Entry 9MH1 (electron microscopy, 2.10 A resolution); this record covers chains A and B of the 18 polymer chains in the assembly.

# Chain A
Molecule: Photosystem I P700 chlorophyll a apoprotein A1
Organism: Dunaliella tertiolecta
Notes: EC 1.97.1.12
Sequence (751 residues; each row starts with the number of its first residue):
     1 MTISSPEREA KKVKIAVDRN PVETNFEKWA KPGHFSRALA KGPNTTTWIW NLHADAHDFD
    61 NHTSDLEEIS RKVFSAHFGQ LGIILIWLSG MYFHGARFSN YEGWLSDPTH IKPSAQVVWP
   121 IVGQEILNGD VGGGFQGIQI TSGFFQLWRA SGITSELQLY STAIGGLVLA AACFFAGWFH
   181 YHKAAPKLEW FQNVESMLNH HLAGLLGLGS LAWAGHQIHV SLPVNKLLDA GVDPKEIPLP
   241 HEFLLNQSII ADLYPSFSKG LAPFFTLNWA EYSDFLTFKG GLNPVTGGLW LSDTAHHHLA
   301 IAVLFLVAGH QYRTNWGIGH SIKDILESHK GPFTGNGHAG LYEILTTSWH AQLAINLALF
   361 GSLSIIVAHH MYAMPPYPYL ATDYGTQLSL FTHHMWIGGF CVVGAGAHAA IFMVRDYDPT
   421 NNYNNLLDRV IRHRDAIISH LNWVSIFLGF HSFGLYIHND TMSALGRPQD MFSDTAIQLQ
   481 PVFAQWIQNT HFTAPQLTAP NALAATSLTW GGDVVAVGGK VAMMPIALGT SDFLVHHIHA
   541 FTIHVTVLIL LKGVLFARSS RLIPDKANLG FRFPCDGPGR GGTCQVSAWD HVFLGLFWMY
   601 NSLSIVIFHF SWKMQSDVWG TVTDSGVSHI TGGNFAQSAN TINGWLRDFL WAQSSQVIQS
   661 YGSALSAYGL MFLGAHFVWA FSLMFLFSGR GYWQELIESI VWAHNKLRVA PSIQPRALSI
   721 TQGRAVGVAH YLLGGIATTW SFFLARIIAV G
Unresolved in the structure: 1-11
Bound ions: chlorophyll a Mg (30 sites), coordinated by H53, H57, H77, Q80, Q116, Q124, H180, H182, H200, H219, H296, H297, H298, H310, H320, H329 and 14 more; 4Fe-4S cluster Fe: C575, C584 (shared with C560(B), C569(B) of chain B); chlorophyll a isomer Mg near H676 (its only coordinating residue here)
Residues lining bound ligands:
  - beta-carotene (BCR), molecule 1: I83, I86, W87
  - beta-carotene (BCR), molecule 2: I84, W87, L88, G204, L205, L208, G209
  - beta-carotene (BCR), molecule 3: L85, T162, G165, G166, L169, L208, L211, A212
  - beta-carotene (BCR), molecule 4: W119, P120, I121
  - beta-carotene (BCR), molecule 5: L211, L261, F264, L299, V303, L306, V307, H310, I318
  - beta-carotene (BCR), molecule 6: F264, W269, V303
  - beta-carotene (BCR), molecule 7: L341, L345, A351, A354, I355, A409, F412
  - beta-carotene (BCR), molecule 8: A354, A358, S362, V402, A405, G406, A409, V547, L550, L551, V554
  - beta-carotene (BCR), molecule 9: M671, G674, A675, F677, V678, L733, I736, A737, W740
  - beta-carotene (BCR), molecule 10: W693, L696, I697
  - chlorophyll a isomer (CL0): F453, Y456, V535, I538, F541, T542, Y600, N601, S604, I605, F608, I642, W645, L646, L650, S654, I658, F672, H676, W679, Y731, G734, G735, T738, T739, F742
  - chlorophyll a (CLA), molecule 1: V13, K14, I15, W190, N193, S196, H200, T314, N315, W316
  - chlorophyll a (CLA), molecule 2: I15, V17, F74, F78, A172, F175, A176, F179, H180, A184, P186, W190
  - chlorophyll a (CLA), molecule 3: V22, E23, T24, N25, F26, E27, K28, W29, H34, K72, S75, G79, F174, G177, W178, Y181, H182
  - chlorophyll a (CLA), molecule 4: W29, P32, I49, W50, L52, H53
  - chlorophyll a (CLA), molecule 5: W29, P32, H34, F35, L52, H53, A56, H57, F59, H62, A76, G79, Q80, I83
  - chlorophyll a (CLA), molecule 6: T46, I49, W50, I697, I700, V701, H704, V709, P711, I713, P715, R716, L718
  - chlorophyll a (CLA), molecule 7: W50, F677, V678, F681, F685, L718, Q722, A725, V726, A729, H730, L733
  - chlorophyll a (CLA), molecule 8: H53, A54, A56, H57, D58, H350, L353, L357, F400, C401, V403, G404, A407, H408, I411, R415, F571, R572, W589, L596, L733
  - chlorophyll a (CLA), molecule 9: H57, F59, V73, A76, H77, Q80, L81, I84, L85, L88, W349, H350, Q352, L353, N356, L357, F360
  - chlorophyll a (CLA), molecule 10: H57, Q80, I83, I84, W87, F360, I397, F400, C401
  - chlorophyll a (CLA), molecule 11: L66, S70, H77, L188, F191, Q192, V194, M197, L198, H201, L202, L205, I322, L326, Y342, L345, T346, T347, S348, W349, Q352, I355, N356, L359, F360
  - chlorophyll a (CLA), molecule 12: F74, H77, F78, L81, L169, C173, W190, F191, N193, S196, M197, H200, H201, G204, L205
  - chlorophyll a (CLA), molecule 13: I83, Q116, V117, V118, W119, I121, V122, Q124, L127, I138, A667, L670, M671
  - chlorophyll a (CLA), molecule 14: I86, W87, S89, G90, M91, F93, H94, F98, Q116, V117, W119, L167
  - chlorophyll a (CLA), molecule 15: W87, M91, T141, S142, F144, S389, L390, T392, H393, W396, I397, F400, M671, I736, T739, W740, L744
  - chlorophyll a (CLA), molecule 16: W87, L88, S142, G143, F144, L147, L205, L206, F360, L363, S364, V367, M371, Y377, L390, H393, H394, I397
  - chlorophyll a (CLA), molecule 17: M91, H94, A115, Q116, I138, Q139, I140, T141, S142, A667, Y668, W740, L744
  - chlorophyll a (CLA), molecule 18: Y92, S151, G152, I153, T154, Q158, S161, T162, G209, A212, W213, G215, H216, H219, V220, P240, H241, L244
  - chlorophyll a (CLA), molecule 19: L147, A150, L205, L206, G209, S210, W213, Q217, T294, H297, H298, I301, F305, L363, I366, V367, H370, M371, P376, Y377
  - chlorophyll a (CLA), molecule 20: L157, Q158, S161, L239, H241, L244, L245
  - chlorophyll a (CLA), molecule 21: V168, A171, A172, F175
  - chlorophyll a (CLA), molecule 22: L198, L202, L206, L304, F305, V307, A308, Q311, Y312, I322, I325, L326, L359, L427, V430, V554, L555
  - chlorophyll a (CLA), molecule 23: N199, H200, A203, G204, L208, L306, G309, H310, Q311, Y312, T314, W316, I318
  - chlorophyll a (CLA), molecule 24: L211, A212, G215, I218, H219, L244, L245, Q247, F257, G260, L261, Y272, F275, L276, L299
  - chlorophyll a (CLA), molecule 25: F264, W269, A270, Y272, S273, L276, T277, F278, H296, L299, A300, V303, L304, V307, N501
  - chlorophyll a (CLA), molecule 26: F264, F265, L267
  - chlorophyll a (CLA), molecule 27: T277, F278, G280, G281, L289, D293, T294, H296, H297, A300, I301, L304, H370, M371, M374, P376, T506
  - chlorophyll a (CLA), molecule 28: F278, L497, T498, A499, P500, N501, A502
  - chlorophyll a (CLA), molecule 29: L304, L359, L363, I366, H369, H370, Y372, A373, M374, T506, S507, T509, W510
  - chlorophyll a (CLA), molecule 30: V307, H310, Q311, R313, I318, G319, H320
  - chlorophyll a (CLA), molecule 31: V307, Q311, H320, I325, S328, H329
  - chlorophyll a (CLA), molecule 32: S328, H329, K330, G331, P332, F333
  - chlorophyll a (CLA), molecule 33: F333, T334, L426, R429, V430, H433, I437, H440, L551
  - chlorophyll a (CLA), molecule 34: I365, I366, H369, M395, V402, I543, T546, V547, L550, M599, S602, L603
  - chlorophyll a (CLA), molecule 35: H369, Y372, F391, F483, A484, I487, Q488, W510, I526, L528, H536, H539, I543, V606, H609, F610, K613, M614
  - chlorophyll a (CLA), molecule 36: A436, H440, W443
  - chlorophyll a (CLA), molecule 37: I437, H440, L441, W443, V444, A540, I543, H544, V547, L551
  - chlorophyll a (CLA), molecule 38: S439, N442, W443, I446
  - chlorophyll a (CLA), molecule 39: N442, S445, I446, G449, F450, F453, G454, I457, F541, V545, L548, I549, L594, F597, W598
  - chlorophyll a (CLA), molecule 40: W443, I446, F447, F450, H451
  - chlorophyll a (CLA), molecule 41: V444, F447, L448, Q480, P481, V482, F483, A484, F533, H536, H537, A540, H544
  - chlorophyll a (CLA), molecule 42: F450, H451, G454, L455, I457, H458, T461, M462, L465, R467, D470, F472
  - chlorophyll a (CLA), molecule 43: F453, I457, D460, F541, F597, W598, Y600, N601, I642, L646, W679, Y731
  - chlorophyll a (CLA), molecule 44: T461, A464, L465
  - chlorophyll a (CLA), molecule 45: W486, I487, T490, H491, A494, P495, T498, A499, T506, W510
  - chlorophyll a (CLA), molecule 46: L646, L650, W651, W679
  - chlorophyll a (CLA), molecule 47: L670, M671, L673, G674, H676, F677, W679, A680, L683
  - chlorophyll a (CLA), molecule 48: F677, A680, F681, L683, M684, F687, Y692, W693, L696
  - chlorophyll a (CLA), molecule 49: I700, A703, H704, L707, V709
  - chlorophyll a (CLA), molecule 50: W702, A703, K706, L707
  - chlorophyll a / 1,2-dipalmitoyl-phosphatidyl-glycerole: I325, L326, H329, G331, P332, F333, T334, H338, L341, L345, L426, L427, V430
  - dodecyl-alpha-D-maltoside (LMU): E102, S155, E156, L157, Y160, S161, I164, G165
  - phylloquinone (PQN): W50, M684, F685, F687, S688, G689, W693, I697, R716, A717, L718, S719, G723
  - 4Fe-4S cluster (SF4): C575, G577, P578, C584, I720, R724

# Chain B
Molecule: Photosystem I P700 chlorophyll a apoprotein A2
Organism: Dunaliella tertiolecta
Notes: EC 1.97.1.12
Sequence (735 residues; numbered 1 to 735; the number before each row is that of its first residue):
     1 MATKLFPKFS QGLAQDPSTR RIWYGLATAH DFESHDGMTE ENLYQKIFAS HFGQLAIIFL
    61 WTSGNLFHVA WQGNFEQWVT DPIHVRPIAH AIWDPHFGQP AVEAFTRGGA SGPVNIATSG
   121 VYQWWYTIGL RSNQELYVSS VFLALVSAVF LFAGWLHLQP NFQPSLSWFK DAESRLNHHL
   181 SGLFGVSSLA WTGHLVHVAI PESRGQHVGW DNFLSVLPHP QGLTPFWSGN WAAYAQNPDT
   241 ASHAFGTADG SGTAILTFLG GFHPQTQSLW LSDMAHHHLA IAVLFIVAGH MYRTNFGIGH
   301 RLEAILEAHT PPAGGLGAGH KGLFHTVNNS LHFQLGLALA SVGTITSLVA QHMYSLPPYA
   361 YLAVDFTTQA SLYTHHQYIA GFIMCGAFAH GAIFFIRDYD PEQNKGNVLA RVLDHKEAII
   421 SHLSWVSLFL GFHTLGLYVH NDVVQAFGTP EKQILIEPVF AQWIQAAQGK SLYGFDLLLA
   481 SSSSSAYSAG QSLWLPGWLE AINNNQNSLF LTIGPGDFLV HHAIALGLHT TTLILVKGAL
   541 DARGSKLMPD KKDFGYSFPC DGPGRGGTCD ISAYDAFYLA VFWMLNTIGW VTFYWHWKHL
   601 TLWQGNVSQF DESSTYLMGW LRDYLWLNSS QLINGYNPFG MNSLSVWAWT FLFGHLVYAT
   661 GFMFLISWRG YWQELIETLV WAHEKTPLAN LVYWKDKPVA LSIVQARLVG LAHFSVGYIF
   721 TYAAFLIAST SGRFG
Unresolved in the structure: 1
Bound ions: chlorophyll a Mg (26 sites), coordinated by H30, Q54, H68, H90, D94, H96, H157, H178, H179, H277, H278, H300, H309, H320, H352, H390 and 10 more; 4Fe-4S cluster Fe: C560, C569 (shared with C575(A), C584(A) of chain A)
Residues lining bound ligands:
  - beta-carotene (BCR), molecule 1: F6, I22, L26, V692
  - beta-carotene (BCR), molecule 2: A49, G53, I57, L60, F67, S140, V141, A144, S147, A148, L151, G154, W155, L158
  - beta-carotene (BCR), molecule 3: L55, I58, F59, W61, F150, G182, L183, V186, S187
  - beta-carotene (BCR), molecule 4: F59, L66, W124, W125, I128, L130, S139, F142, L143, W191, F213
  - beta-carotene (BCR), molecule 5: L189, L223, F226, L279, V283, I286, V287, H290, I298
  - beta-carotene (BCR), molecule 6: F333, G336, L337, A340, T344, M384, A387, F388, G391, F394, F395, L409, A539
  - beta-carotene (BCR), molecule 7: F388, L409, V412, V536, L540
  - beta-carotene (BCR), molecule 8: F429, H433, L437, I454, I456, F518, H522
  - beta-carotene (BCR), molecule 9: L435, G436, V439
  - beta-carotene (BCR), molecule 10: V646, W649, T650, F653, L675, I676, L679, F720
  - beta-carotene (BCR), molecule 11: P687, L688, A689
  - chlorophyll b (CHL): W210, F213, L214
  - chlorophyll b / chlorophyll a: L478, S485, A486, A489, G490, L493, W494
  - chlorophyll a isomer (CL0): L621, L625, W626
  - chlorophyll a (CLA), molecule 1: F6, K8, F9, G25, L26, A29, H30, F32, H35, K46, S50, G53, Q54, I57
  - chlorophyll a (CLA), molecule 2: T19, I22, W23, I676, L679, V680, H683, V692, Y693, W694, K695, D696, P698, V699, L701
  - chlorophyll a (CLA), molecule 3: W23, F653, L656, V657, T660, M663, F664, L701, V709, A712, H713, V716
  - chlorophyll a (CLA), molecule 4: L26, A27, T28, A29, H30, D31, H332, L335, L339, F382, I383, G386, A389, H390, I393, R397, Y556, Y574, F577, V716, F720
  - chlorophyll a (CLA), molecule 5: H30, F32, E33, Y44, I47, S50, H51, Q54, L55, I58, F169, R175, H179, L183, L331, H332, Q334, L335, A338, L339, V342
  - chlorophyll a (CLA), molecule 6: H30, Q54, I57, I58, W61, I379, F382, I383
  - chlorophyll a (CLA), molecule 7: F48, F52, I128, G129, L130, E135, S139, F142, V149, F150, A153, L156, H157, F162, P164, W168, S187, A190, W191, G193, H194, H197, V198, V208, G209, W210, F213
  - chlorophyll a (CLA), molecule 8: F48, H51, F52, L55, W124, F150, W168, F169, D171, S174, R175, H178, H179, G182, L183, F184, I345, Y359
  - chlorophyll a (CLA), molecule 9: I57, L60, W61, S63, G64, F67, H68, W71, Q72, H90, A91, W93
  - chlorophyll a (CLA), molecule 10: I57, W61, N65, H68, V69, A89, H90, N115, I116, A117, T118, S119, V121, V646, W647, F720
  - chlorophyll a (CLA), molecule 11: F59, W61, T62, S119, G120, V121, W124, S187, A190, V342, I345, T346, V349, M353, Y359, L372, H375, H376, I379, I383
  - chlorophyll a (CLA), molecule 12: W61, N65, T118, S119, V121, S371, L372, T374, H375, Y378, I379, F382, W647, I719, F720, Y722, A723, L726, I727
  - chlorophyll a (CLA), molecule 13: H90, A91, I92, W93, D94, P95, H96, F97, F105, N115, S645, V646, W649
  - chlorophyll a (CLA), molecule 14: W124, T127, I128, L183, F184, S187, S188, W191, M274, H277, H278, I281, F285, I345, L348, V349, H352, M353, P358, Y359
  - chlorophyll a (CLA), molecule 15: W168, D171, S174, H178, T294, N295, F296
  - chlorophyll a (CLA), molecule 16: A172, R175, L176, H179, F184, L302, L306, F324, V327, N328, L337, A338, S341, V342, I345
  - chlorophyll a (CLA), molecule 17: L176, L180, F184, L284, F285, A288, M291, Y292, L302, I305, L306
  - chlorophyll a (CLA), molecule 18: N177, H178, S181, G182, V186, I286, G289, H290, Y292, T294, F296, I298, G299
  - chlorophyll a (CLA), molecule 19: L189, A190, T192, G193, V196, H197, F213, L214, V216, L217, P218, H219, G222, L223, F226, W227, Y234, I255, L256, L279
  - chlorophyll a (CLA), molecule 20: F226, W231, A232, Y234, A235, L256, T257, F258, H276, L279, A280, V283, V287, L493
  - chlorophyll a (CLA), molecule 21: T257, F258, G260, G261, L269, D273, M274, H276, H277, A280, I281, L284, H352, L356, W494, W498
  - chlorophyll a (CLA), molecule 22: V287, H300, A304, I305, A308, H309
  - chlorophyll a (CLA), molecule 23: V287, A288, H290, M291, I298, G299, H300
  - chlorophyll a (CLA), molecule 24: I305, L306, H309, L316, H320, L323, V327, F333, V408, L409, V412
  - chlorophyll a (CLA), molecule 25: A308, H309, T310, P311, P312, G315, L316
  - chlorophyll a (CLA), molecule 26: G315, L316, G317, V408, R411, V412, D414, H415, A418, I419, H422
  - chlorophyll a (CLA), molecule 27: L337, A340, S341, T344, I345, L348, Q351, H352, Y354, S355, L356, L509, F510
  - chlorophyll a (CLA), molecule 28: T344, S347, L348, Q351, Q377, G381, M384, F388, L528, T531, T532, L535, M584, I588
  - chlorophyll a (CLA), molecule 29: Q351, Y354, Y373, Q377, F460, A461, I464, Q465, F510, L511, I513, H521, I524, L528, V591, Y594, W595, K598, H599
  - chlorophyll a (CLA), molecule 30: A418, H422, W425
  - chlorophyll a (CLA), molecule 31: I419, H422, L423, W425, V426, A525, L528, H529, T532
  - chlorophyll a (CLA), molecule 32: S421, H422, S424, W425, L428, F432
  - chlorophyll a (CLA), molecule 33: S424, S427, L428, G431, F432, L435, L526, T530, L533, I534, L579, F582, W583
  - chlorophyll a (CLA), molecule 34: W425, V426, F429, L430, I456, E457, P458, V459, F460, A461, F518, H521, H522, A525, H529
  - chlorophyll a (CLA), molecule 35: W425, L428, F429, F432, H433
  - chlorophyll a (CLA), molecule 36: H433, G436, L437, V439, H440, V443, F447, K452, I454
  - chlorophyll a (CLA), molecule 37: T434, L435, Y438, V520, A523, N586, G589, W590, F593, L617, W620, L625, S629, I633, F651, G654, H655, Y658, Y718, T721, Y722, F725
  - chlorophyll a (CLA), molecule 38: L435, V439, D442, L526, F582, W583, N586, W590, L617, L621, L625, Y658, F714, Y718
  - chlorophyll a (CLA), molecule 39: V459, F460, W463
  - chlorophyll a (CLA), molecule 40: W463, I464, A467, Q468, L478, L479, A486, W494, L495, W498, F510
  - chlorophyll a (CLA), molecule 41: W649, L652, F653, H655, L656, Y658, A659, F662
  - chlorophyll a (CLA), molecule 42: A659, F662, M663, I666, Y671, W672, L675
  - chlorophyll a (CLA), molecule 43: L679, A682, H683, T686, A689, V692
  - chlorophyll a (CLA), molecule 44: W681, A682, K685, T686, P687
  - chlorophyll a (CLA), molecule 45: T686, P687, L688
  - dodecyl-alpha-D-maltoside (LMU): D211, F213, L214, S215
  - phylloquinone (PQN): W23, L26, M663, F664, S667, W668, W672, I676, A700, L701, A706
  - phosphatidylethanolamine (PTY): S132, Q134, E135, V138, V141, H207, W210, D211
  - 4Fe-4S cluster (SF4): C560, G562, P563, T568, C569, W668, I703, R707

# Interface between chain A and chain B
Contacting residue pairs (151):
  V122(A) - F447(B)
  V122(A) - K452(B)  hydrogen bond (backbone-side chain)
  G123(A) - F447(B)
  Q124(A) - F447(B)
  I126(A) - F447(B)
  D435(A) - E677(B)
  D435(A) - T678(B)
  A436(A) - W681(B)  hydrophobic
  I438(A) - T678(B)
  S439(A) - T678(B)
  S439(A) - A682(B)
  N442(A) - L675(B)
  N442(A) - L679(B)
  F453(A) - L656(B)  hydrophobic
  D460(A) - Y636(B)  hydrogen bond
  D460(A) - L652(B)
  T461(A) - W649(B)
  S463(A) - Y636(B)
  S463(A) - N637(B)
  S463(A) - M641(B)
  A464(A) - Y636(B)
  A464(A) - M641(B)
  A464(A) - S645(B)  hydrogen bond (backbone-side chain)
  A464(A) - W649(B)
  L465(A) - H96(B)
  L465(A) - F97(B)  hydrophobic
  L465(A) - G98(B)  hydrogen bond (backbone-backbone)
  L465(A) - A101(B)
  G466(A) - P100(B)
  G466(A) - M641(B)
  R467(A) - H96(B)  hydrogen bond (side chain-backbone)
  L548(A) - Y671(B)
  I549(A) - Y671(B)
  K552(A) - Y671(B)  hydrogen bond (side chain-backbone)
  K552(A) - E674(B)  salt bridge
  K552(A) - L675(B)
  F556(A) - E677(B)
  F556(A) - T678(B)
  S560(A) - E674(B)
  S560(A) - E677(B)
  R561(A) - E677(B)  salt bridge
  R561(A) - W681(B)
  L562(A) - Q673(B)
  L562(A) - E674(B)
  L562(A) - E677(B)  hydrogen bond (backbone-side chain)
  K566(A) - E674(B)  salt bridge
  C575(A) - P563(B)  hydrophobic
  G577(A) - G562(B)
  G577(A) - P563(B)
  P578(A) - C560(B)
  P578(A) - G562(B)
  R580(A) - R669(B)  hydrogen bond (backbone-side chain)
  G581(A) - R669(B)  hydrogen bond (backbone-side chain)
  G582(A) - R669(B)  hydrogen bond (backbone-side chain)
  G582(A) - I703(B)
  C584(A) - W668(B)  hydrophobic
  C584(A) - R669(B)  hydrogen bond (backbone-backbone)
  C584(A) - G670(B)  hydrogen bond (backbone-backbone)
  C584(A) - I703(B)  hydrophobic
  Q585(A) - I666(B)  hydrogen bond (side chain-backbone)
  Q585(A) - S667(B)
  Q585(A) - W668(B)
  Q585(A) - Y671(B)
  V586(A) - G670(B)
  V586(A) - E674(B)
  H591(A) - Y671(B)
  H591(A) - E674(B)  salt bridge
  L594(A) - S667(B)
  F597(A) - I666(B)  hydrophobic
  Q637(A) - P638(B)
  N643(A) - I633(B)  hydrogen bond (side chain-backbone)
  N643(A) - Y636(B)  hydrogen bond (side chain-backbone)
  N643(A) - L652(B)
  L646(A) - F651(B)  hydrophobic
  L646(A) - L652(B)  hydrophobic
  R647(A) - I633(B)  hydrogen bond (side chain-backbone)
  R647(A) - N634(B)
  R647(A) - Y636(B)  hydrogen bond (side chain-backbone)
  R647(A) - N637(B)
  R647(A) - P638(B)
  W651(A) - W626(B)  hydrogen bond (side chain-backbone)
  W651(A) - S630(B)
  W651(A) - I633(B)  hydrophobic
  S654(A) - W626(B)
  S655(A) - W626(B)
  I658(A) - M618(B)  hydrophobic
  I658(A) - L621(B)  hydrophobic
  I658(A) - R622(B)  hydrogen bond (backbone-side chain)
  I658(A) - W626(B)  hydrophobic
  Q659(A) - R622(B)
  Y661(A) - D442(B)  hydrogen bond
  Y661(A) - Q445(B)
  Y661(A) - A446(B)
  Y661(A) - Y616(B)  hydrophobic
  Y661(A) - M618(B)
  G662(A) - Q445(B)
  G662(A) - A446(B)  hydrogen bond (backbone-backbone)
  G662(A) - G448(B)
  S666(A) - A446(B)  hydrogen bond (side chain-backbone)
  G669(A) - M618(B)
  L670(A) - D442(B)
  L670(A) - V443(B)  hydrophobic
  L670(A) - A446(B)  hydrophobic
  F672(A) - L621(B)  hydrophobic
  L673(A) - D442(B)
  L673(A) - L617(B)
  L673(A) - M618(B)
  L673(A) - L621(B)  hydrophobic
  F677(A) - L435(B)  hydrophobic
  W679(A) - F662(B)  hydrophobic
  L683(A) - F662(B)  hydrophobic
  L686(A) - I666(B)  hydrophobic
  L686(A) - W668(B)
  F687(A) - Y578(B)
  F687(A) - F662(B)  hydrophobic
  F687(A) - L665(B)  hydrophobic
  F687(A) - I666(B)  hydrophobic
  S688(A) - D570(B)
  S688(A) - Y578(B)
  S688(A) - L579(B)
  S688(A) - W668(B)
  G689(A) - C569(B)
  G689(A) - D570(B)
  R690(A) - R565(B)  hydrogen bond (side chain-backbone)
  R690(A) - G566(B)  hydrogen bond (side chain-backbone)
  R690(A) - G567(B)  hydrogen bond (side chain-backbone)
  R690(A) - C569(B)  hydrogen bond (backbone-backbone)
  G691(A) - C569(B)  hydrogen bond (backbone-backbone)
  G691(A) - I571(B)
  Y692(A) - I534(B)
  Y692(A) - K537(B)  hydrogen bond (backbone-side chain)
  Y692(A) - D570(B)  hydrogen bond (backbone-backbone)
  Q694(A) - L547(B)
  E695(A) - K537(B)  salt bridge
  E695(A) - D541(B)
  E695(A) - S545(B)  hydrogen bond
  E695(A) - K551(B)  salt bridge
  E695(A) - I571(B)
  L696(A) - I420(B)  hydrophobic
  E698(A) - K546(B)
  E698(A) - L547(B)
  S699(A) - E417(B)  hydrogen bond (side chain-backbone)
  S699(A) - I420(B)
  S699(A) - S421(B)  hydrogen bond (side chain-backbone)
  I700(A) - S424(B)
  W702(A) - E417(B)
  W702(A) - A418(B)  hydrophobic
  A703(A) - S421(B)
  I720(A) - G567(B)
  I720(A) - C569(B)  hydrophobic
  R724(A) - W668(B)
Interface residues without a listed pair, chain A (82 interface residues in all): P574, D576, F593, S638, I642, Q653, V657, S663, Y731
Interface residues without a listed pair, chain B (79 interface residues in all): L533, D561, T568, A576, F582, S629, A648, S702

# In short
82 residues of chain A face 79 of chain B across their interface; the contacts include 32 hydrogen bonds and 6
salt bridges. Polar contacts include K552(A)-E674(B), R561(A)-E677(B) and K566(A)-E674(B).
Here chain A is Photosystem I P700 chlorophyll a apoprotein A1 and chain B is Photosystem I P700 chlorophyll a
apoprotein A2, both from Dunaliella tertiolecta. Entry 9MH1 (Dunaliella tertiolecta PSI-LHCI supercomplex) was
determined by electron microscopy, deposited together with 9MGW, 9MGZ and 9MH0.
